PDB entry 9P4V | electron microscopy, 2.08 A resolution | chains B and D of the 12 polymer chains in the assembly

# Chain B (and D)
Molecule: Fatty acid synthase subunit alpha
From: Saccharomyces cerevisiae
Notes: EC 2.3.1.86, 1.1.1.100, 2.3.1.41; chain D of this document is another copy of the same molecule, construct and numbering; everything in this record applies to it too
UniProt: P19097 (FAS2_YEAST); residues 1-1887 here = UniProt positions 1-1887
Amino-acid sequence (1887 residues; row label = number of the first residue in the row):
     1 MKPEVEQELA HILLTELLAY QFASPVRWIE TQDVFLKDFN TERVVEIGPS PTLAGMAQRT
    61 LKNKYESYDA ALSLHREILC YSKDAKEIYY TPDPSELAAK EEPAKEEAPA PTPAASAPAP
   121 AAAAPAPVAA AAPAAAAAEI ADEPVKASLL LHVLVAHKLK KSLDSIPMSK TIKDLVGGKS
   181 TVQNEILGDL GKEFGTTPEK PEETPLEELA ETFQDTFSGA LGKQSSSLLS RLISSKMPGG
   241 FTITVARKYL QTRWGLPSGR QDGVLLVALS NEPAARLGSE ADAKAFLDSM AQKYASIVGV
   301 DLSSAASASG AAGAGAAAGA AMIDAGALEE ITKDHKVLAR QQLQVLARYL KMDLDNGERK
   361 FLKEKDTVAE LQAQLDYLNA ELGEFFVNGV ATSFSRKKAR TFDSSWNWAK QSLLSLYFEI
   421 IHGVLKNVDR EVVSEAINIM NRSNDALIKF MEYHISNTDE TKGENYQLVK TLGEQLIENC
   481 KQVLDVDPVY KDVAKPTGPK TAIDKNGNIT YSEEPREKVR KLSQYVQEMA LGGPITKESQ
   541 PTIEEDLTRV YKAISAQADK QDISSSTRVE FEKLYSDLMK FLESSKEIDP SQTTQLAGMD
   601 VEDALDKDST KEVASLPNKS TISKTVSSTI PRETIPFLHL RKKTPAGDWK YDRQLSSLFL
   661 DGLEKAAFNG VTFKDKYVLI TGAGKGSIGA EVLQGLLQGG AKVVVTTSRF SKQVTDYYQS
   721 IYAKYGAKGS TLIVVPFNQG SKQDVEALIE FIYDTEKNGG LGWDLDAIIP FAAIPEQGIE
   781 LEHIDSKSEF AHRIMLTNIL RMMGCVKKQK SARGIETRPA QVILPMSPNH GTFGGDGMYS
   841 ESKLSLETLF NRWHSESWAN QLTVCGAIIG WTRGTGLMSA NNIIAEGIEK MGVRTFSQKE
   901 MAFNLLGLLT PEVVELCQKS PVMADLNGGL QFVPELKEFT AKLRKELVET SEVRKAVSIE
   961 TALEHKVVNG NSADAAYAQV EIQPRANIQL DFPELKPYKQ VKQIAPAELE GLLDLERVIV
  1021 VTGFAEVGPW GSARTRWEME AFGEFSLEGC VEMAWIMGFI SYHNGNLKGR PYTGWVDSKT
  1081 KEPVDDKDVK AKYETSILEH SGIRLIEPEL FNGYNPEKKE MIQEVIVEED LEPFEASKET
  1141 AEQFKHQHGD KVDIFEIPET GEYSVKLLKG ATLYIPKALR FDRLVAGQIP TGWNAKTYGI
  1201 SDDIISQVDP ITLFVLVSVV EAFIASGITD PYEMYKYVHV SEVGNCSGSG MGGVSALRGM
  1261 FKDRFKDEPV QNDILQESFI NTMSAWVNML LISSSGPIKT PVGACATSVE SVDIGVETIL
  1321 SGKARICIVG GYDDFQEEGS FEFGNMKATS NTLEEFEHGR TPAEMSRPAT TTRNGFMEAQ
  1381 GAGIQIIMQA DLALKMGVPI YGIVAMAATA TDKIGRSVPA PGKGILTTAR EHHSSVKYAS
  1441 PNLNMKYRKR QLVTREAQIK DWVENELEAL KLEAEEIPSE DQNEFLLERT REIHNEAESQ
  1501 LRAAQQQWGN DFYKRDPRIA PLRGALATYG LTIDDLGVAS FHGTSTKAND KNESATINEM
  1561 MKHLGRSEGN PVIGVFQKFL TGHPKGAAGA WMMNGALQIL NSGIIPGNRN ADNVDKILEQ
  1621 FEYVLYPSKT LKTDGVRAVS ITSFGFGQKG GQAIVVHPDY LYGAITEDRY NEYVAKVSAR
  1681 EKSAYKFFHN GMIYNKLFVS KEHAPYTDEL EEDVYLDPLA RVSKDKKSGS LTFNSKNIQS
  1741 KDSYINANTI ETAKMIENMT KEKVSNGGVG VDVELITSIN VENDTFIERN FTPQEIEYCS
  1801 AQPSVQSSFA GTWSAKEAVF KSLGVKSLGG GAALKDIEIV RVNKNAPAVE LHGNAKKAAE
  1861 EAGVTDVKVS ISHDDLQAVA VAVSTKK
Not modelled in the structure: 95-328, 539-623, 972-978, 1475-1481, 1745-1887
Glycans and other covalent adducts: Palmitoyl-CoA (PKZ) linked to Arg520
Residues lining bound ligands:
  - NADPH (NDP; NADPH dihydro-nicotinamide-adenine-dinucleotide phosphate): Gly682, Gly684, Ser687, Ile688, Gly689, Thr707, Ser708, Arg709, Phe737, Asn738, Gln739, Gly740, Phe771, Ala772, Ala773, Ile774, Ile794, Pro825, Met826, Ser827, Tyr839, Lys843, Ile869, Gly870, Thr872, Thr875, Gly876, Leu877, Met878
  - Palmitoyl-CoA (PKZ): Leu413, Leu414, Leu416, Tyr417, Ile420, Arg430, Val432, Val433, Ala436, Ile437, Met440, Phe450, Met451, His454, Ile455, Val469, Leu472, Gly473, Gln475, Leu476, Asn479, Lys491, Val493, Lys521

# Chain B / chain D interface
Contacting residue pairs - 8 pairs, chain B then chain D:
  Ile331(B) - Ile331(D)  hydrophobic
  His335(B) - His335(D)  hydrogen bond
  Arg348(B) - Glu1129(D)
  Asp355(B) - Phe1155(D)
  Glu358(B) - Phe1155(D)
  Arg359(B) - Asp1153(D)  salt bridge
  Arg359(B) - Phe1155(D)
  Leu362(B) - Phe1155(D)  hydrophobic
Other interface residues (no listed pair), chain B (9 interface residues in all): Leu338, Gln344
Other interface residues (no listed pair), chain D (7 interface residues in all): Glu1132, Lys1166

# Summary
9 residues of chain B face 7 of chain D across their interface; the contacts include 1 hydrogen bond and 1
salt bridge. Among the polar pairs are Arg359(B)-Asp1153(D) and His335(B)-His335(D). Bound to chain B: NADPH.
Palmitoyl-CoA is covalently linked to Arg520(B).
Both chains are Fatty acid synthase subunit alpha (Saccharomyces cerevisiae). Entry 9P4V (Atomic model of wild
type S. cerevisiae Fatty Acid Synthase (FAS) in complex with Palmitoyl-CoA (in ...) was determined by electron
microscopy (same publication as 9D49, 9P4W, 9D47, 9D48 and 9D4A).
